Entry 3SZU (X-ray diffraction, 1.40 A resolution); this record covers chain A.

== Chain A ==
Protein: 4-hydroxy-3-methylbut-2-enyl diphosphate reductase
Source organism: Escherichia coli
Notes: EC 1.17.1.2
UniProt: P62623 (ISPH_ECOLI); residue numbers follow UniProt; this construct covers 1-316
Sequence (328 residues; each row starts with the number of its first residue; numbers below 1 keep their minus sign (Met-11 is residue -11)):
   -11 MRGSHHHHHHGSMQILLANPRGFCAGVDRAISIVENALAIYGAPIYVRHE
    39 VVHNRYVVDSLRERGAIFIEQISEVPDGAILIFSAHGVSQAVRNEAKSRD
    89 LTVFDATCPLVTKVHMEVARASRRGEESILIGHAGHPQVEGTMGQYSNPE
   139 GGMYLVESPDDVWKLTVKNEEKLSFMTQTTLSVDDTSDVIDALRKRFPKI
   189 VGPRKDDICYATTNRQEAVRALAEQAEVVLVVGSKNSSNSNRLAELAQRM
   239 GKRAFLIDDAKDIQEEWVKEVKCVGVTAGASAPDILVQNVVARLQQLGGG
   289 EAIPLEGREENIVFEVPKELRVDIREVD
Unresolved in the structure: -11 to 0, 310-316
Construct notes: expression tag (-11 to 0); engineered mutation Gln126 (Glu in P62623)
Metal / ion sites: 3Fe-4S cluster Fe: Cys12, Cys96, Cys197
Small-molecule neighbours:
  - 3Fe-4S cluster (F3S): Cys12, Gly14, Val15, Cys96, Leu98, Val99, Thr167, Thr168, Cys197, Tyr198, Ala199, Thr200, Ala268
  - H6P ((2E)-4-hydroxy-3-methylbut-2-en-1-yl trihydrogen diphosphate): Val15, Val40, His41, Ala73, His74, Val99, His124, Gln126, Thr167, Thr168, Asn224, Ser225, Ser226, Asn227, Ala268, Ser269
Curated features (UniProtKB/Swiss-Prot):
  - binding site ([4Fe-4S] cluster): Cys12, Cys96, Cys197
  - binding site ((2E)-4-hydroxy-3-methylbut-2-enyl diphosphate): His41, His74, His124, Thr167, Ser225, Ser226, Asn227, Ser269
  - binding site (dimethylallyl diphosphate): His41, His74, His124, Ser225, Ser226, Asn227, Ser269
  - binding site (isopentenyl diphosphate): His41, His74, His124, Ser225, Ser226, Asn227, Ser269
  - mutagenesis: Cys12 (C12S: Loss of catalytic activity), His41 (H41N: No effect on catalytic activity), His74 (H74N: Reduces catalytic activity 2-fold), Cys96 (C96S: Loss of catalytic activity), Val99 (V99A: No effect on catalytic activity), His124 (H124N: Loss of catalytic activity), Thr167 (T167C: Reduces catalytic activity 3-fold; T167S: No effect on catalytic activity), Cys197 (C197S: Loss of catalytic activity), Ser225 (S225C: Loss of catalytic activity), Asn227 (N227Q: Reduces catalytic activity 20-fold)

== Overview ==
Bound to chain A: 3Fe-4S cluster and compound H6P. Cys12, Cys96 and Cys197 coordinate a 3Fe-4S cluster Fe ion.
Curated annotation (UniProt) lists 3 [4Fe-4S] cluster-binding residues, 8 (2E)-4-hydroxy-3-methylbut-2-enyl
diphosphate-binding residues, 7 dimethylallyl diphosphate-binding residues and 7 isopentenyl
diphosphate-binding residues.
Chain A is 4-hydroxy-3-methylbut-2-enyl diphosphate reductase (Escherichia coli); the structure, IspH:HMBPP
complex structure of E126Q mutant, was determined by X-ray diffraction together with 3SZL, 3SZO, 3T0F and 3T0G
from the same study.
